PDB entry 5O0I | X-ray diffraction, 2.00 A resolution | chain A

[Chain A]
Molecule: ADP-dependent glucokinase
Organism: Pyrococcus horikoshii (strain ATCC 700860 / DSM 12428 / JCM 9974 / NBRC 100139 / OT-3)
Notes: EC 2.7.1.147
Reference sequence: O58328 (GLKA_PYRHO); numbering as in UniProt (aligned over 4-457)
Amino-acid sequence (454 residues; numbered 4 to 457; the number before each row is that of its first residue):
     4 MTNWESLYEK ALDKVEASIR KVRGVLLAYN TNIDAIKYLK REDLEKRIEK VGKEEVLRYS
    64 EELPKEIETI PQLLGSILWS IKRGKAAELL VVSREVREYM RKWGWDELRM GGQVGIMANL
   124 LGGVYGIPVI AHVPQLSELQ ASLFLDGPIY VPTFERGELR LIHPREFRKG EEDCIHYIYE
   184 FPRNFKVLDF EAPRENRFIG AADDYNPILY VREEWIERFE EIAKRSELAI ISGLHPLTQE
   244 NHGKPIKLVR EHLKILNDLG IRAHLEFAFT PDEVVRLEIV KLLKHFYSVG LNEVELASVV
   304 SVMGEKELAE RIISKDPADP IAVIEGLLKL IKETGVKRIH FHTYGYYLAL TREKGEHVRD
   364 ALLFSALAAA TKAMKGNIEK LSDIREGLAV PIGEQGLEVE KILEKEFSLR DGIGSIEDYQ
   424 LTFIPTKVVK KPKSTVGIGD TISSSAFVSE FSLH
Disordered / not traced: 435-438
Swiss-Prot annotation at these positions:
  - active site: Asp443 (Proton acceptor)
  - binding site (D-glucose): Asp37, Glu91, Gly115, Gln116, His179, Asp443
  - binding site (Mg(2+)): Glu269, Glu298, Asp443
  - binding site (ADP): Asn295, His345, Thr346, Val432, Gly442
  - mutagenesis: Phe272 (F272A: Does not impact activity and inhibition by 8-Br-AMP)
What the authors report for this chain:
  - conformationally variable residues (order/disorder transition): Phe157 to Leu162, Arg171 to Glu174, Pro435 to Val439
  - mutagenesis - R200A, E298A: abolished catalytic activity
  - catalytic residues: Arg200 (citing earlier work)

[Summary]
UniProt lists active-site residue Asp443, 6 D-glucose-binding residues, 3 Mg2+-binding residues and 5
ADP-binding residues. From the paper: the catalytic residue Arg200; R200A and E298A abolish catalytic
activity.
Chain A is ADP-dependent glucokinase (Pyrococcus horikoshii (strain ATCC 700860 / DSM 12428 / JCM 9974 / NBRC
100139 / OT-3)); the structure, ADP-dependent glucokinase from Pyrococcus horikoshii, was determined by X-ray
diffraction together with 5O0J from the same study.
